PDB entry 8FFC | X-ray diffraction, 1.85 A resolution | chains G and H of the 12 polymer chains in the assembly

# Chain G (and H)
Protein: Probable DNA-binding stress protein
From: Pseudomonas aeruginosa PAO1
Notes: chain H of this document is another copy of the same molecule, construct and numbering; everything in this record applies to it too
UniProtKB: Q9I4Z7 (Q9I4Z7_PSEAE); residue numbers follow UniProt; this construct covers 1-156
Amino-acid sequence (156 residues; numbered 1 to 156; the number before each row is that of its first residue):
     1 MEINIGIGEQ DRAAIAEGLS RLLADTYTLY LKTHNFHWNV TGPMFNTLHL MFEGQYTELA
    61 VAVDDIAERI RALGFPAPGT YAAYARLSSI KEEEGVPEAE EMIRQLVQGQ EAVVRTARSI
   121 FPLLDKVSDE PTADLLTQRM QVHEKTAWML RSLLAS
Disordered / not traced: 156
Bound ions: Fe2+ site 1: H37 (shared with 2 residues of chain I); Fe2+ site 2: D64, E68 (shared with 1 residue of chain I)
What the authors report for this chain:
  - binding site for Fe2+: W38
  - post-translational modification sites: Y27, Y30, Y81, Y84 (proposed by the authors, not directly observed)
  - self-association interface (contacts with another copy of this molecule); pairs are residue here / residue on that copy: Y30-Y30
  - binding site for the ligand EPE: N46, T47

# Interface between chain G and chain H
Residue-residue contacts (18):
  W38(G) - W148(H)
  T41(G) - S152(H)
  T41(G) - A155(H)
  G42(G) - S152(H)  hydrogen bond (backbone-backbone)
  G42(G) - L153(H)
  G42(G) - A155(H)
  P43(G) - M44(H)
  P43(G) - L153(H)
  P43(G) - A155(H)
  F45(G) - W148(H)  hydrophobic
  F45(G) - M149(H)
  F45(G) - S152(H)
  F45(G) - L153(H)  hydrophobic
  N46(G) - T47(H)  hydrogen bond
  N46(G) - M51(H)  hydrogen bond
  N46(G) - L153(H)
  T47(G) - T47(H)
  H49(G) - W148(H)
Other interface residues (no listed pair), chain H (9 interface residues in all): L48

# Overview
8 residues of chain G face 9 of chain H across their interface; the contacts include 3 hydrogen bonds. Polar
pairs include N46(G)-T47(H), N46(G)-M51(H) and G42(G)-S152(H). D64(G) and E68(G) form the Fe2+ site 2. From
the paper: a binding site for the ligand EPE at N46(G) and T47(G); a binding site for Fe2+ at W38(G).
Both chains are Probable DNA-binding stress protein (Pseudomonas aeruginosa PAO1). Entry 8FFC (Crystal
structure of iron bound Dps protein (PA0962) from Pseudomonas aeruginosa (cubic form)) was determined by X-ray
diffraction (same publication as 8FF9, 8FFA, 8FFB and 8FFD).
